PDB entry 7ZQB | electron microscopy, 3.88 A resolution | chains b and d of the 36 polymer chains in the assembly

Chain b (and d):
Molecule: Probable baseplate hub protein
Organism: Escherichia phage T5
Notes: chain d of this document is another copy of the same molecule, construct and numbering; everything in this record applies to it too
UniProt: Q6QGE9 (BPPB3_BPT5); numbering as in UniProt (aligned over 1-949)
Amino-acid sequence (949 residues; each row starts with the number of its first residue):
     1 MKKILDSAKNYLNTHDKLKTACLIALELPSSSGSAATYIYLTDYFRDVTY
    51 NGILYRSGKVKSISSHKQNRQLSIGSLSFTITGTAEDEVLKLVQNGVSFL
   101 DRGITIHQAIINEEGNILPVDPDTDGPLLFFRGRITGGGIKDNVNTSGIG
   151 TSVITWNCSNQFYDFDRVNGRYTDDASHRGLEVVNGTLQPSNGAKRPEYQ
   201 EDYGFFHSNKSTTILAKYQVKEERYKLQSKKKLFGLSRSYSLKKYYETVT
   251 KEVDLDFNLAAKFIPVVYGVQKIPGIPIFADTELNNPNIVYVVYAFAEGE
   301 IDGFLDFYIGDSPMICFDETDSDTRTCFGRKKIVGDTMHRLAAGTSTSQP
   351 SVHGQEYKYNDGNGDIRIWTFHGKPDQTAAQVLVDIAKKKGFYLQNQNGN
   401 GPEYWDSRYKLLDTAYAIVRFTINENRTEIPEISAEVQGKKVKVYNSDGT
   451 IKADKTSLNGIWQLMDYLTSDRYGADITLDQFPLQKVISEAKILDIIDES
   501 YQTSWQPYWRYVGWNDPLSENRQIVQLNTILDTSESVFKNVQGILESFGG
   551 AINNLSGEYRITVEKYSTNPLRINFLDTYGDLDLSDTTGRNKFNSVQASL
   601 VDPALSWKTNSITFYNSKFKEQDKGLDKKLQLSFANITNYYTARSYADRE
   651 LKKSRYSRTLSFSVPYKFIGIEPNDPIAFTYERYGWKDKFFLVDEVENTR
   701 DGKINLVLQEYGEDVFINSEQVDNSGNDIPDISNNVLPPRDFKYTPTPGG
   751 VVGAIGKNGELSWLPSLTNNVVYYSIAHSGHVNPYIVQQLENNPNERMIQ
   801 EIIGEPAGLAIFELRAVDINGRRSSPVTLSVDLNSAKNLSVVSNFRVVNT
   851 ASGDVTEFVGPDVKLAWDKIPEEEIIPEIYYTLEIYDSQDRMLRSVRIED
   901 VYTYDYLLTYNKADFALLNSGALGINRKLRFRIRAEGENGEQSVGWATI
Cystine bridges: C316-C327

How chain b and chain d interact:
Pairs across the interface - 119 pairs, chain b then chain d:
  E222(b) with K221(d), salt bridge
  K232(b) with F257(d)
  L233(b) with F257(d), hydrophobic
  L242(b) with V168(d), hydrophobic
  K243(b) with D532(d); S534(d)
  Y246(b) with F257(d); N258(d), hydrogen bond (backbone-side chain); L259(d); A260(d), hydrophobic
  E247(b) with T250(d)
  V249(b) with F257(d), hydrophobic
  K251(b) with D254(d); D256(d), salt bridge; F257(d)
  F575(b) with V144(d), hydrophobic
  G580(b) with D142(d); N143(d); V144(d), hydrogen bond (backbone-backbone)
  D581(b) with D142(d)
  L582(b) with I140(d); K141(d); D142(d), hydrogen bond (backbone-backbone)
  D583(b) with I140(d); K141(d), salt bridge
  L584(b) with V93(d), hydrophobic; G139(d); I140(d), hydrogen bond (backbone-backbone)
  S585(b) with G138(d)
  D586(b) with F99(d); G137(d); G138(d), hydrogen bond (backbone-backbone); G139(d)
  T588(b) with F99(d); L100(d)
  R590(b) with Y163(d); D164(d); F165(d)
  K592(b) with S98(d), hydrogen bond; L100(d)
  Q597(b) with Y172(d)
  W607(b) with F257(d)
  T609(b) with D256(d), hydrogen bond (side chain-backbone); F257(d); L259(d)
  S611(b) with Y172(d), hydrogen bond; L259(d)
  T613(b) with A176(d); S177(d)
  F614(b) with L181(d)
  Y615(b) with A176(d); S177(d), hydrogen bond (side chain-backbone); G180(d); L181(d), hydrogen bond (backbone-backbone); E182(d); G193(d)
  S617(b) with E182(d), hydrogen bond (backbone-side chain)
  K620(b) with N192(d); G193(d)
  E621(b) with S32(d); G33(d), hydrogen bond (backbone-backbone)
  Q622(b) with S31(d)
  D623(b) with S98(d), hydrogen bond; L100(d); D101(d); R102(d)
  K624(b) with E27(d), salt bridge; D101(d), hydrogen bond (side chain-backbone); R102(d)
  L626(b) with L100(d), hydrophobic; D101(d); Y163(d)
  D627(b) with R167(d), hydrogen bond (backbone-side chain); K195(d)
  K628(b) with L100(d); Y163(d); D164(d), salt bridge
  R644(b) with V183(d)
  R655(b) with S98(d)
  R658(b) with L92(d), hydrogen bond (side chain-backbone); V93(d), hydrogen bond (side chain-backbone); Q94(d), hydrogen bond (side chain-backbone)
  Y681(b) with D142(d), hydrogen bond
  R683(b) with G83(d), hydrogen bond (side chain-backbone); T84(d); E86(d), salt bridge; D142(d), salt bridge; S152(d)
  Y684(b) with V89(d), hydrophobic; V93(d), hydrophobic; I140(d); D142(d)
  W686(b) with V93(d), hydrogen bond (side chain-backbone); N95(d)
  K689(b) with N95(d)
  E720(b) with V183(d)
  V722(b) with G186(d); L188(d), hydrophobic
  I729(b) with N209(d); T213(d)
  D731(b) with Y225(d), hydrogen bond
  I732(b) with K217(d)
  S733(b) with A216(d); K217(d)
  N734(b) with R224(d)
  N769(b) with Y218(d); I423(d); T428(d)
  N770(b) with E429(d)
  L790(b) with E425(d)
  E791(b) with E425(d)
  N792(b) with E425(d), hydrogen bond (backbone-side chain)
  P794(b) with P287(d), hydrophobic; N288(d)
  N795(b) with N285(d), hydrogen bond (side chain-backbone)
  I819(b) with I819(d); N820(d)
  N820(b) with K221(d)
  G853(b) with S852(d)
Also at the interface, not in a pair above, chain b (76 interface residues in all): E223, R238, Y579, T587, G589, F593, N594, V601, K608, N616, K629, G685, Q721, P730, L767
Also at the interface, not in a pair above, chain d (86 interface residues in all): L90, V97, I135, T136, D166, N185, T187, S191, K210, T248, F263, N424, D471, I786, G821, G853

In short:
76 residues of chain b and 86 residues of chain d are in contact; the contacts include 24 hydrogen bonds and 7
salt bridges. Among the polar pairs are E222(b)-K221(d), K251(b)-D256(d) and D583(b)-K141(d).
Both chains are Probable baseplate hub protein (Escherichia phage T5). Entry 7ZQB (Tail tip of siphophage T5 :
full structure) was determined by electron microscopy together with 7QG9, 7ZHJ, 7ZN2, 7ZN4 and 7ZQP from the
same study.
